Entry 4GUO (X-ray diffraction, 3.19 A resolution); this record covers chains B and F of the 8 polymer chains in the assembly.

[Chain B]
Name: Tumor protein p73
Organism: Homo sapiens
Reference sequence: O15350 (P73_HUMAN); residue numbers follow UniProt; this construct covers 115-312
Sequence (210 residues; row label = number of the first residue in the row):
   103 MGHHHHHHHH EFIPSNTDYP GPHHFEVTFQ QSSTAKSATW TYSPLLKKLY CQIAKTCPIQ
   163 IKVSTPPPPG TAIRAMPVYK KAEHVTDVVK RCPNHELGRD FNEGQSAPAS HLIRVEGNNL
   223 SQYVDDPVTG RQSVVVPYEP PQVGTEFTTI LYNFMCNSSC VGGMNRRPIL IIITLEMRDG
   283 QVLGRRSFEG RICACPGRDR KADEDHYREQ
Not modelled in the structure: 103-113, 312
Differences from the reference sequence: initiating methionine (103); expression tag (104-114)
Bound ions: Zn2+: Cys-194, His-197, Cys-258, Cys-262
Swiss-Prot annotation at these positions:
  - binding site (Zn(2+)): Cys-194, His-197, Cys-258, Cys-262

[Chain F]
Molecule: 12-nt DNA strand
Sequence (12 nucleotides; numbered 410 to 421; the number before each row is that of its first residue):
   410 CGGGCTTGCC CG

[How chain B and chain F interact]
Residue-residue contacts - 8 pairs, chain B then chain F:
  Thr-136(B) with DG411(F), phosphate contact
  Ala-137(B) with DC410(F), phosphate contact; DG411(F), phosphate contact
  Lys-138(B) with DG411(F), hydrogen bond to the phosphate; DG412(F), hydrogen bond to the base; DG413(F), hydrogen bond to the base
  Arg-268(B) with DG417(F), base contact
  Arg-300(B) with DG413(F), hydrogen bond to the base

[Overview]
Chain B and chain F each contribute 5 residues to their interface; the contacts include 4 hydrogen bonds.
Polar contacts include Lys-138(B)/DG412(F), Lys-138(B)/DG413(F) and Arg-300(B)/DG413(F). Cys-194(B),
His-197(B), Cys-258(B) and Cys-262(B) coordinate Zn2+. UniProt lists 4 Zn2+-binding residues on chain B.
Here chain B is Tumor protein p73 (Homo sapiens) and chain F is a 12-nt DNA strand. Entry 4GUO (structure of
p73 DNA binding domain complex with 12 bp DNA) was determined by X-ray diffraction.
